9BZ2 - chains A and D of the 4 polymer chains in the assembly; structure by electron microscopy, 3.83 A resolution.

[Chain A]
Name: Ribonucleoside-diphosphate reductase subunit alpha
Source organism: Bacillus subtilis
Notes: EC 1.17.4.1
UniProt: P50620 (RIR1_BACSU); numbering as in UniProt (aligned over 1-700)
Chain sequence (700 residues; row label = number of the first residue in the row):
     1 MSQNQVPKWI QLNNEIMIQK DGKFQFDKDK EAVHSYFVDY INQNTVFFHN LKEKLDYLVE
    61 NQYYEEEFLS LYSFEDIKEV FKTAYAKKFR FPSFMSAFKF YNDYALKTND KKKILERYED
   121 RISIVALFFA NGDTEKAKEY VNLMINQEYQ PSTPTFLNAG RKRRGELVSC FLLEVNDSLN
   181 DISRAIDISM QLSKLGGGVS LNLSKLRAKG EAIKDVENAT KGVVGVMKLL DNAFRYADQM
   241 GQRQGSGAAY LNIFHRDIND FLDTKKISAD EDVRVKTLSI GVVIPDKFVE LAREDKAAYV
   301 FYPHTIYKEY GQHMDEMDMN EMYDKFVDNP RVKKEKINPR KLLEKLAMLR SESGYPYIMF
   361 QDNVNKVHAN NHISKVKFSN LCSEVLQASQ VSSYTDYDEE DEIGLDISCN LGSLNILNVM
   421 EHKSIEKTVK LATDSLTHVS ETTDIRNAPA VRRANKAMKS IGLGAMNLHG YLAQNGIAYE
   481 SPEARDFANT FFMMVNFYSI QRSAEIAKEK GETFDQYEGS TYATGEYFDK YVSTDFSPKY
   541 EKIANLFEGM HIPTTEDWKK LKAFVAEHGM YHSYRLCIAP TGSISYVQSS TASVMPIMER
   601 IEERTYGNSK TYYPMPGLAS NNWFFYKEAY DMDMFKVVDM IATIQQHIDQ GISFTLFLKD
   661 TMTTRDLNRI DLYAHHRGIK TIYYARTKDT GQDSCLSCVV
Disordered / not traced: 1-5, 689-700
Swiss-Prot annotation at these positions:
  - active site: Asn380 (Proton acceptor), Cys382 (Cysteine radical intermediate), Glu384 (Proton acceptor)
  - binding site (substrate): Thr153, Ser169, Cys170, Gly198, Asn380 to Glu384, Pro580 to Ile584
  - site: Cys170 (Important for hydrogen atom transfer), Asp177 (Allosteric effector binding), Arg207 (Allosteric effector binding), Cys409 (Important for hydrogen atom transfer), Tyr683 (Important for electron transfer), Tyr684 (Important for electron transfer), Cys695 (Interacts with thioredoxin/glutaredoxin), Cys698 (Interacts with thioredoxin/glutaredoxin)
Residues lining bound ligands:
  - ATP (adenosine-5'-triphosphate): Val33, His34, Phe37, Asn42, Phe89, Arg90, Phe91, Arg117
  - GDP (guanosine-5'-diphosphate): Val46, Phe47, Phe48, His49, Asn50, Leu51, Lys54, Lys78, Phe81, Lys82, Tyr85, Asp120
  - dTTP (TTP), molecule 1: Asp177, Ser178, Leu179, Ile182, Leu206, Arg207, Ala212, Ile213, Lys214, Ala219, Thr220, Lys221, His304
  - dTTP (TTP), molecule 2: Lys194, Tyr236, Ala237, Asp238, Met240
Reported in the primary citation:
  - catalytic residues: Cys382, Tyr684 (citing earlier work)

[Chain D]
Name: Ribonucleoside-diphosphate reductase subunit beta
Source organism: Bacillus subtilis
Notes: EC 1.17.4.1
UniProt: P50621 (RIR2_BACSU); residues 1-329 here = UniProt positions 1-329
Chain sequence (350 residues; each row starts with the number of its first residue; numbers below 1 keep their minus sign (Met-20 is residue -20)):
   -20 MGSSHHHHHH SSGLVPRGSH MMTKIYDAAN WSKHEDDFTQ MFYNQNVKQF WLPEEIALNG
    40 DLLTWKYLGK NEQDTYMKVL AGLTLLDTEQ GNTGMPIVAE HVDGHQRKAV LNFMAMMENA
   100 VHAKSYSNIF MTLAPTETIN EVFEWVKQNK YLQKKAQMIV GLYKAIQKDD EISLFKAMVA
   160 SVYLESFLFY SGFYYPLYFY GQGKLMQSGE IINLILRDEA IHGVYVGLLA QEIYNKQTEE
   220 KKAELREFAI DLLNQLYENE LEYTEDLYDQ VGLSHDVKKF IRYNANKALM NLGFDPYFEE
   280 EDINPIVLNG LNTKTKSHDF FSMKGNGYKK ATVEPLKDDD FYFEDEKEQI
Disordered / not traced: -20 to 15, 291-308, 323-329
Differences from the reference sequence: initiating methionine (-20); expression tag (-19 to 0)
Swiss-Prot annotation at these positions:
  - active site: Tyr105
  - binding site (Fe cation): Asp66, Glu97, His101, Glu164, Glu198, His201
Bound ions: Mn2+ site 1: Asp66, Glu97, His101, Glu198; Mn2+ site 2: Glu97, Glu164, Glu198, His201

[Chain A / chain D interface]
Residue-residue contacts (5):
  Asp263(A) with Asn288(D)
  Lys266(A) with Asn288(D), hydrogen bond
  Lys341(A) with Gln181(D); Lys183(D)
  Met348(A) with Met185(D), hydrophobic
Interface residues without a listed pair, chain A (8 interface residues in all): Ser268, Glu344, Lys345, Thr663
Interface residues without a listed pair, chain D (6 interface residues in all): Leu42, Gly182

[Overview]
8 residues of chain A and 6 residues of chain D are in contact, with 1 hydrogen bond. The hydrogen-bonded pair
is Lys266(A)-Asn288(D). Chain A binds ATP, GDP and dTTP. From the paper: catalytic residues Cys382(A) and
Tyr684(A).
Chain A is Ribonucleoside-diphosphate reductase subunit alpha and chain D is Ribonucleoside-diphosphate
reductase subunit beta, both from Bacillus subtilis; the structure, Class 14 model for turnover condition of
Bacillus subtilis ribonucleotide reductase complex, was determined by electron microscopy, deposited together
with 9BW3, 9BWX, 9BX2, 9BX3, 9BX6, 9BX8 and 39 further entries.
